Entry 5TJD (X-ray diffraction, 2.10 A resolution); this record covers chains H and L.

# Chain H
Protein: FAB A.17 L47K mutant HEAVY CHAIN
Organism: Homo sapiens
Notes: antibody fragment or engineered binder
Chain sequence (233 residues; each row starts with the number of its first residue):
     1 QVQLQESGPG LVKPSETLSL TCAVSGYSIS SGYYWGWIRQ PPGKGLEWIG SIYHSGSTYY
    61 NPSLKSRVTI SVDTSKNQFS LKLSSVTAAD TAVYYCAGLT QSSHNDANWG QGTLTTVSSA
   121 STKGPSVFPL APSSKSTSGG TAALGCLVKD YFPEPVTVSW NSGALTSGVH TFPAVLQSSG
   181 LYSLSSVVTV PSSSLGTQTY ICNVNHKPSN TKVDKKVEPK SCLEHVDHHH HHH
Disordered / not traced: 1, 102-104, 223-233
Disulfide bonds: Cys22-Cys96, Cys146-Cys202

# Chain L
Protein: FAB A.17 L47K mutant Light Chain
Organism: Homo sapiens
Notes: antibody fragment or engineered binder
Chain sequence (247 residues; numbered 1 to 247; the number before each row is that of its first residue):
     1 QSVLTQPPSV SAAPGQKVTI SCSGSSSNIG NNYVSWYQQL PGTAPKKLIY DNNKRPSGIP
    61 DRFSGSKSGT SATLGITGLQ TGDEADYYCG TWDSSLNPVF GGGTKLEIKR TVAAPSVFIF
   121 PPSDEQLKSG TASVVCLLNN FYPREAKVQW KVDNALQSGN SQESVTEQDS KDSTYSLSST
   181 LTLSKADYEK HKVYACEVTH QGLSSPVTKS FNRGECIDAA AAASFLEQKL ISEEDLNSAV
   241 DHHHHHH
Disordered / not traced: 1, 217-247
Disulfide bonds: Cys22-Cys89, Cys136-Cys196
What the authors report for this chain:
  - contacts within the chain: Tyr37-Lys47 (water-mediated contact)
  - catalytic residues: Lys47 (from molecular simulation)

# How chain H and chain L interact
Contacting residue pairs (71):
  Ile38(H) with Phe100(L), hydrophobic
  Gln40(H) with Gln39(L), hydrogen bond; Tyr88(L), hydrogen bond
  Lys44(H) with Tyr88(L), hydrogen bond (backbone-side chain)
  Gly45(H) with Tyr88(L)
  Leu46(H) with Ser2(L), hydrogen bond (backbone-backbone); Phe100(L), hydrophobic
  Trp48(H) with Asn97(L); Pro98(L)
  Tyr95(H) with Gln39(L), hydrogen bond; Ala44(L), hydrophobic
  Asn105(H) with Lys47(L); Tyr50(L)
  Asp106(H) with Lys47(L); Pro56(L)
  Trp109(H) with Pro45(L)
  Gly110(H) with Ala44(L)
  Gln111(H) with Ala44(L)
  Phe128(H) with Ser123(L); Glu125(L); Gln126(L)
  Pro129(H) with Ser123(L); Glu125(L)
  Leu130(H) with Phe120(L); Val135(L), hydrophobic
  Ala131(H) with Phe120(L)
  Lys135(H) with Phe118(L); Ile119(L), hydrogen bond (backbone-backbone); Ser210(L), hydrogen bond (side chain-backbone); Phe211(L); Glu215(L), salt bridge
  Ser136(H) with Phe118(L); Ile119(L); Phe120(L)
  Thr137(H) with Phe118(L)
  Ser138(H) with Phe118(L)
  Ala143(H) with Phe118(L), hydrophobic; Phe120(L)
  Leu144(H) with Phe120(L), hydrophobic
  Leu147(H) with Ser133(L)
  Lys149(H) with Gln126(L); Ser133(L)
  His170(H) with Asn139(L); Asn140(L), hydrogen bond; Asp169(L); Ser176(L), hydrogen bond
  Thr171(H) with Thr166(L)
  Phe172(H) with Leu137(L), hydrophobic; Ser164(L); Thr166(L); Ser176(L); Leu177(L); Ser178(L)
  Pro173(H) with Ser164(L), hydrogen bond (backbone-side chain); Val165(L)
  Val175(H) with Gln162(L); Glu163(L); Ser164(L)
  Leu176(H) with Gln162(L), hydrogen bond (backbone-side chain)
  Gln177(H) with Gln162(L)
  Ser185(H) with Ser178(L), hydrogen bond
  Val187(H) with Leu137(L), hydrophobic
  Thr189(H) with Asn139(L)
  Lys215(H) with Glu125(L), salt bridge
  Lys220(H) with Pro122(L); Ser123(L); Cys216(L)
  Ser221(H) with Glu215(L); Cys216(L)
  Cys222(H) with Glu215(L); Cys216(L), disulfide
Also at the interface, not in a pair above, chain H (42 interface residues in all): Tyr59, Tyr60, Pro62, Thr141
Also at the interface, not in a pair above, chain L (44 interface residues in all): Tyr37, Thr43, Gly101, Gly102, Pro121, Thr131, Thr182, Lys209
Cross-chain cystine bridges: Cys222(H)-Cys216(L)

# In short
Chain H and chain L form an interface of 42 and 44 residues respectively, with 1 disulfide bond, 12 hydrogen
bonds and 2 salt bridges. Polar pairs include Lys135(H)-Glu215(L), Lys215(H)-Glu125(L) and Gln40(H)-Gln39(L).
From the paper: the catalytic residue Lys47(L); contacts within the chain involving Lys47(L) and Tyr37(L).
Here chain H is FAB A.17 L47K mutant HEAVY CHAIN and chain L is FAB A.17 L47K mutant Light Chain, both from
Homo sapiens. Entry 5TJD (Computer-based rational design of improved functionality for antibody catalysts
toward organophosphorus compounds) was determined by X-ray diffraction (same publication as 6Y1L, 6Y1N, 6Y1K,
6Y1M and 6Y49).
